PDB entry 3S2H | X-ray diffraction, 3.30 A resolution | chains C and K of the 12 polymer chains in the assembly

[Chain C]
Protein: DNA-directed RNA polymerase II subunit RPB3
Organism: Saccharomyces cerevisiae
UniProtKB: P16370 (RPB3_YEAST); numbering as in UniProt (aligned over 1-318)
Chain sequence (318 residues; numbered 1 to 318; the number before each row is that of its first residue):
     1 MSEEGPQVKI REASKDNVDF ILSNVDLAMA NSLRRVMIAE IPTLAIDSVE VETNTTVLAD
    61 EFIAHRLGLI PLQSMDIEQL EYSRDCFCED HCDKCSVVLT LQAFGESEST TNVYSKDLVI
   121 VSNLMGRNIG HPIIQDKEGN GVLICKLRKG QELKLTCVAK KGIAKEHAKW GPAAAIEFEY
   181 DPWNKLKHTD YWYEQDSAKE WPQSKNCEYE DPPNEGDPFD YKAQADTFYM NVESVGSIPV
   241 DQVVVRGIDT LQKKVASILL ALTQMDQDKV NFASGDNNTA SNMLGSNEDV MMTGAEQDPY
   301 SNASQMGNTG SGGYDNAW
Not modelled in the structure: 1-2, 269-318
UniProt features mapped onto this chain:
  - binding site (Zn(2+)): C86, C88, C92, C95
  - modified residue: S2 (N-acetylserine)
  - natural variant: A30 (A30D: In mutant RPB3-1)
  - mutagenesis: K9 (K9E: Transcript termination readthrough)

[Chain K]
Protein: DNA-directed RNA polymerase II subunit RPB11
Organism: Saccharomyces cerevisiae
UniProtKB: P38902 (RPB11_YEAST); residue numbers follow UniProt; this construct covers 1-120
Chain sequence (120 residues; numbered 1 to 120; the number before each row is that of its first residue):
     1 MNAPDRFELF LLGEGESKLK IDPDTKAPNA VVITFEKEDH TLGNLIRAEL LNDRKVLFAA
    61 YKVEHPFFAR FKLRIQTTEG YDPKDALKNA CNSIINKLGA LKTNFETEWN LQTLAADDAF
Not modelled in the structure: 115-120
UniProt features mapped onto this chain:
  - mutagenesis: E108 (E108G/V: Transcript termination readthrough; E108K: Transcript termination readthrough. Lethal), L111 (L111P: Transcript termination readthrough), L114 (L114P: Transcript termination readthrough)

[Chain C / chain K interface]
Residue-residue contacts - 80 pairs, chain C then chain K:
  E3(C) with N104(K), hydrogen bond (backbone-side chain)
  E4(C) with A100(K); N104(K), hydrogen bond (backbone-side chain)
  P6(C) with K97(K); A100(K); N104(K), hydrogen bond (backbone-side chain)
  Q7(C) with N104(K)
  V8(C) with L101(K), hydrophobic; F105(K), hydrophobic; E108(K)
  K9(C) with E108(K)
  I10(C) with F105(K), hydrophobic; E108(K), hydrogen bond (backbone-side chain); W109(K); Q112(K)
  R11(C) with Q112(K)
  A13(C) with L114(K)
  S14(C) with L114(K)
  V18(C) with W109(K), hydrophobic
  L22(C) with L101(K), hydrophobic
  D26(C) with A48(K); N52(K), hydrogen bond
  A28(C) with N44(K); L45(K); A48(K), hydrophobic
  M29(C) with L45(K), hydrophobic; I94(K); K97(K); L98(K), hydrophobic
  S32(C) with T41(K), hydrogen bond (side chain-backbone); L45(K)
  R35(C) with D39(K), salt bridge; H40(K); T41(K), hydrogen bond
  V36(C) with T41(K)
  E40(C) with T41(K)
  R84(C) with F10(K); L11(K)
  K165(C) with R6(K), hydrogen bond (backbone-side chain); L9(K); D39(K), salt bridge
  E166(C) with R6(K), hydrogen bond (backbone-side chain); F7(K); F10(K)
  V240(C) with W109(K), hydrophobic
  D241(C) with F105(K); W109(K)
  V244(C) with F105(K), hydrophobic
  V245(C) with F105(K), hydrophobic; E106(K)
  I248(C) with L98(K); L101(K), hydrophobic; K102(K)
  D249(C) with K102(K)
  L251(C) with L45(K), hydrophobic; L98(K), hydrophobic
  Q252(C) with I95(K); L98(K); G99(K)
  K254(C) with E38(K), salt bridge; L42(K)
  V255(C) with L42(K), hydrophobic; C91(K); I94(K), hydrophobic; I95(K), hydrophobic
  I258(C) with K18(K); L19(K); F35(K), hydrophobic; L42(K), hydrophobic; C91(K), hydrophobic
  L259(C) with K88(K); C91(K), hydrophobic; N92(K); I95(K), hydrophobic
  A261(C) with L19(K), hydrophobic
  L262(C) with L19(K), hydrophobic; L87(K), hydrophobic; K88(K)
  M265(C) with L19(K); I21(K), hydrophobic
Interface residues without a listed pair, chain C (44 interface residues in all): K15, F20, N31, L33, I163, H167, A256
Interface residues without a listed pair, chain K (38 interface residues in all): E49

[Summary]
44 residues of chain C face 38 of chain K across their interface, with 9 hydrogen bonds and 3 salt bridges.
Polar pairs include R35(C)-D39(K), K165(C)-D39(K) and K254(C)-E38(K).
Here chain C is DNA-directed RNA polymerase II subunit RPB3 and chain K is DNA-directed RNA polymerase II
subunit RPB11, both from Saccharomyces cerevisiae. Entry 3S2H (RNA Polymerase II Initiation Complex with a
6-nt RNA containing a 2[prime]-iodo ATP) was determined by X-ray diffraction (same publication as 3RZD, 3RZO,
3S14, 3S15, 3S16, 3S17 and 5 further entries).
